6F2Q - chain A; structure by X-ray diffraction, 1.03 A resolution.

[Chain A]
Protein: Galectin-3
Source organism: Homo sapiens
UniProt: P17931 (LEG3_HUMAN); residues 113-250 here = UniProt positions 113-250
Amino-acid sequence (138 residues; numbered 113 to 250; the number before each row is that of its first residue):
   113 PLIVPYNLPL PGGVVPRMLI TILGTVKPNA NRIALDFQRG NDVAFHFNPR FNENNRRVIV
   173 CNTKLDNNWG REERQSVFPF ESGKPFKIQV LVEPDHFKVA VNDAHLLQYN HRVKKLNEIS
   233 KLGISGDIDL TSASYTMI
Curated features (UniProtKB/Swiss-Prot):
  - motif: K226 to D241 (Nuclear export signal)
  - binding site (a beta-D-galactoside): W181 to Q187
  - modified residue: S188 (Phosphoserine)

[In short]
UniProt lists 7 beta-D-galactoside-binding residues.
Chain A is Galectin-3 (Homo sapiens); the structure, Neutron crystal structure of perdeuterated galectin-3C in
the ligand-free form, was determined by X-ray diffraction, deposited together with 6EXY and 6EYM.
